PDB entry 4NFI | X-ray diffraction, 1.85 A resolution | chain F

# Chain F
Molecule: Farnesyl pyrophosphate synthase
From: Homo sapiens
Notes: EC 2.5.1.10, 2.5.1.1
Reference sequence: P14324 (FPPS_HUMAN); residues 1-353 here correspond to UniProt positions 67-419 (UniProt number = residue number + 66)
Sequence (375 residues; row label = number of the first residue in the row; numbers below 1 keep their minus sign (Met-21 is residue -21)):
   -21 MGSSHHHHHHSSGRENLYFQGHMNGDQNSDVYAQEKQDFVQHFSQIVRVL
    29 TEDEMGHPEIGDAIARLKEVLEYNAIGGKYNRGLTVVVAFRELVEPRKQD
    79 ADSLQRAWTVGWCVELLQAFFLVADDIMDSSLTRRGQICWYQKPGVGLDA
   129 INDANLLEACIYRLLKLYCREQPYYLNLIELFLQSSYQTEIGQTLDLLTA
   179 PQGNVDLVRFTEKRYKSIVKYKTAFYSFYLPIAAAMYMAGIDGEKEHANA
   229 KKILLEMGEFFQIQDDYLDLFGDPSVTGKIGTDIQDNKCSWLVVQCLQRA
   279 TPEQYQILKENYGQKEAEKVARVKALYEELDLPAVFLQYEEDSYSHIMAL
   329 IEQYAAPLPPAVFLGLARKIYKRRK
Not modelled in the structure: -21 to 7, 31-32
Construct notes: expression tag (-21 to 0)
Metal / ion sites: Mg2+ site 1: Asp103, Asp107 (together with magnesium); Mg2+ site 2: Asp243 (together with magnesium)
Small-molecule neighbours: magnesium (JD5; [({5-[4-(cyclopropyloxy)phenyl]pyridin-3-yl}amino)methanediyl]bis(phosphonic acid)): Phe98, Phe99, Ala102, Asp103, Asp104, Met106, Asp107, Arg112, Ile129, Asn130, Asn133, Thr167, Glu168, Gln171, Asp174, Lys200, Thr201, Tyr204, Gln240, Asp243, Lys257, Asp261
From the paper describing this entry:
  - binding site for magnesium: Phe98, Lys200, Thr201
  - conformationally variable residues (side-chain flip): Phe99, Gln171
  - binding site for Mg2+: Gln171

# In short
Chain F binds magnesium. Asp103 and Asp107 form the Mg2+ site 1. From the paper: a binding site for magnesium
at Phe98, Lys200 and Thr201; a binding site for Mg2+ at Gln171.
Chain F is Farnesyl pyrophosphate synthase (Homo sapiens); the structure, Crystal structure of human FPPS in
complex with magnesium and JDS05120, was determined by X-ray diffraction, deposited together with 4PVX, 4PVY,
4NFJ and 4NFK.
